PDB entry 9GIP | X-ray diffraction, 1.46 A resolution | chain A

[Chain A]
Protein: Bcl-2-related protein A1
From: Homo sapiens
Reference sequence: Q16548 (B2LA1_HUMAN); numbering as in UniProt (aligned over 1-151)
Sequence (152 residues; numbered 0 to 151; the number before each row is that of its first residue; numbering starts at 0):
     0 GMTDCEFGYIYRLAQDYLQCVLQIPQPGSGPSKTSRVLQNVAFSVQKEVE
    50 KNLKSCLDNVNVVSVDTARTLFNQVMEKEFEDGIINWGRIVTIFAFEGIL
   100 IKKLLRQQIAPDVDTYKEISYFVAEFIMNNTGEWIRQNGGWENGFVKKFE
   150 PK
Disordered / not traced: 0-3
Construct notes: expression tag (0)
Glycans and other covalent adducts: compound A1ILY linked to Cys55
Residues lining bound ligands: A1ILY (N-[4-[(1R,3R)-3-azanylcyclopentyl]oxyphenyl]-N-[(1S)-1-(4-chlorophenyl)ethyl]propanamide): Leu52, Leu56, Val59, Leu70, Gln73, Val74, Lys77, Glu78, Phe95, Ile98, Leu99
Curated features (UniProtKB/Swiss-Prot):
  - motif: Lys77 to Gly97 (BH1), Glu132 to Lys147 (BH2)

[Summary]
Compound A1ILY is covalently linked to Cys55.
Chain A is Bcl-2-related protein A1 (Homo sapiens); the structure, BFL1 covalently bound to inhibitor compound
7, was determined by X-ray diffraction (same publication as 9GIQ, 9GIR, 9GIS and 9GIT).
